3PWA - chains A and B; structure by X-ray diffraction, 2.04 A resolution.

Chain A (and B):
Name: Triosephosphate isomerase
From: Plasmodium falciparum
Notes: EC 5.3.1.1; chain B of this document is another copy of the same molecule, construct and numbering; everything in this record applies to it too
Reference sequence: Q07412 (TPIS_PLAFA); residue numbers follow UniProt; this construct covers 1-248
Sequence (248 residues; each row starts with the number of its first residue):
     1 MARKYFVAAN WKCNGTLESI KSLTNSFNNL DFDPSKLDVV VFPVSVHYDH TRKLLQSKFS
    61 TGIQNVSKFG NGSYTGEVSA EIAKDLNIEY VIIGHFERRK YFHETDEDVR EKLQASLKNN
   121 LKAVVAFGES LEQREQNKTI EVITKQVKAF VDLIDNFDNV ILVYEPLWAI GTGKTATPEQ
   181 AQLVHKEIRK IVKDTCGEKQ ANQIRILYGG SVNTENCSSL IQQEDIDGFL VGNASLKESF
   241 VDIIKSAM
Disordered / not traced: 1-2
Sequence notes: engineered mutation Ala126 (Cys in Q07412); conflict Val163 (Ala in Q07412)
Curated features (UniProtKB/Swiss-Prot):
  - active site: His95 (Electrophile), Glu165 (Proton acceptor)
  - binding site (D-glyceraldehyde 3-phosphate): Asn10, Lys12, Gly171, Leu230, Gly232, Asn233
  - mutagenesis: Ser73 (S73A: 3-fold decrease in substrate affinity; when associated with S-96), Phe96 (F96A: 2-fold decrease in substrate affinity; F96H: 6.7-fold decrease in substrate affinity; F96S: 5.5-fold decrease in substrate affinity. 3-fold decrease in substrate affinity ...), Leu167 (L167V: 3-fold decrease in substrate affinity; when associated with S-96)

Interface between chain A and chain B:
Residue-residue contacts (76; chain A residue first):
  Asn10(A) - Thr75(B)  hydrogen bond
  Lys12(A) - Gly72(B)
  Lys12(A) - Ser73(B)
  Lys12(A) - Thr75(B)
  Cys13(A) - Asn71(B)
  Cys13(A) - Gly72(B)  hydrogen bond (backbone-backbone)
  Cys13(A) - Tyr74(B)
  Cys13(A) - Glu77(B)  hydrogen bond (side chain-backbone)
  Cys13(A) - Ser79(B)  hydrogen bond (side chain-backbone)
  Cys13(A) - Ile82(B)  hydrophobic
  Asn14(A) - Gly72(B)
  Gly15(A) - Ile82(B)
  Thr16(A) - Asp85(B)
  Leu17(A) - Asp85(B)  hydrogen bond (backbone-side chain)
  Leu17(A) - Leu86(B)  hydrophobic
  Val44(A) - Glu77(B)
  Val44(A) - Val78(B)  hydrophobic
  Ser45(A) - Ser45(B)  hydrogen bond
  Ser45(A) - Val46(B)
  Ser45(A) - Val78(B)
  Val46(A) - Ser45(B)
  Val46(A) - Val78(B)  hydrophobic
  Val46(A) - Ile82(B)  hydrophobic
  Val46(A) - Leu86(B)  hydrophobic
  His47(A) - Ile82(B)
  Asp49(A) - Asp49(B)
  Lys53(A) - Lys53(B)
  Gln64(A) - Thr75(B)
  Gln64(A) - Gly76(B)  hydrogen bond (side chain-backbone)
  Phe69(A) - Tyr101(B)  hydrophobic
  Gly70(A) - Cys13(B)
  Asn71(A) - Cys13(B)
  Gly72(A) - Lys12(B)
  Gly72(A) - Cys13(B)  hydrogen bond (backbone-backbone)
  Gly72(A) - Asn14(B)
  Ser73(A) - Lys12(B)
  Ser73(A) - Glu97(B)
  Tyr74(A) - Cys13(B)
  Tyr74(A) - Glu97(B)
  Tyr74(A) - Tyr101(B)  hydrophobic
  Thr75(A) - Asn10(B)  hydrogen bond
  Thr75(A) - Lys12(B)
  Thr75(A) - Gln64(B)
  Thr75(A) - His95(B)
  Thr75(A) - Glu97(B)  hydrogen bond
  Thr75(A) - Arg98(B)  hydrogen bond (backbone-side chain)
  Gly76(A) - Gln64(B)  hydrogen bond (backbone-side chain)
  Gly76(A) - Arg98(B)
  Glu77(A) - Cys13(B)
  Glu77(A) - Val44(B)
  Glu77(A) - Arg98(B)  salt bridge
  Glu77(A) - Phe102(B)
  Val78(A) - Val44(B)  hydrophobic
  Val78(A) - Ser45(B)
  Val78(A) - Val46(B)  hydrophobic
  Ser79(A) - Cys13(B)  hydrogen bond (backbone-side chain)
  Ile82(A) - Gly15(B)
  Ile82(A) - Val44(B)  hydrophobic
  Ile82(A) - Val46(B)  hydrophobic
  Ile82(A) - His47(B)
  Asp85(A) - Thr16(B)
  Asp85(A) - Leu17(B)  hydrogen bond (side chain-backbone)
  Leu86(A) - Leu17(B)  hydrophobic
  Leu86(A) - Val46(B)
  Leu86(A) - His47(B)
  His95(A) - Thr75(B)
  Glu97(A) - Ser73(B)
  Glu97(A) - Tyr74(B)
  Glu97(A) - Thr75(B)  hydrogen bond
  Arg98(A) - Thr75(B)  hydrogen bond (side chain-backbone)
  Arg98(A) - Gly76(B)
  Arg98(A) - Glu77(B)  salt bridge
  Tyr101(A) - Phe69(B)  hydrophobic
  Tyr101(A) - Tyr74(B)  hydrophobic
  Phe102(A) - Phe69(B)  hydrophobic
  Phe102(A) - Glu77(B)
Interface residues without a listed pair, chain A (37 interface residues in all): Ile63, Asn65, Ile88, His103
Interface residues without a listed pair, chain B (36 interface residues in all): Asn65, Gly70, Ile88, His103

Summary:
Chain A and chain B form an interface of 37 and 36 residues respectively; the contacts include 16 hydrogen
bonds and 2 salt bridges. Among the polar pairs are Glu77(A)-Arg98(B), Asn10(A)-Thr75(B) and
Cys13(A)-Glu77(B).
Chain A and chain B are both Triosephosphate isomerase (Plasmodium falciparum); the structure, Structure of
C126A mutant of Plasmodium falciparum triosephosphate isomerase, was determined by X-ray diffraction (same
publication as 3PVF and 3PY2).
